6MNO - chains C and B of the 4 polymer chains in the assembly; structure by X-ray diffraction, 2.90 A resolution.

[Chain C]
Protein: H-2 class II histocompatibility antigen, A-B alpha chain
From: Mus musculus
UniProt: P14434 (HA2B_MOUSE); residues 0-178 here correspond to UniProt positions 27-205 (UniProt number = residue number + 27)
Amino-acid sequence (179 residues; row label = number of the first residue in the row; numbering starts at 0):
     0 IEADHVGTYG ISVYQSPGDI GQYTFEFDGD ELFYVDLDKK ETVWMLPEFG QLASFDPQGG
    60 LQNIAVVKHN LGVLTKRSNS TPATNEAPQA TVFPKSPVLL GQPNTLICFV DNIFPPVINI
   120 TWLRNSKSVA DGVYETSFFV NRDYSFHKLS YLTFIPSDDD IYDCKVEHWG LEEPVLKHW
Unresolved in the structure: 122-123, 158-160
UniProt features mapped onto this chain:
  - glycosylation: Asn118 (N-linked (GlcNAc...) asparagine)
Disulfide bonds: Cys107-Cys163

[Chain B]
Protein: 6235 TCR beta chain
From: Mus musculus
Amino-acid sequence (239 residues; row label = number of the first residue in the row):
     1 AVTQSPRNKV AVTGGKVTLS CNQTNNHNNM YWYRQDTGHG LRLIHYSYGA GSTEKGDIPD
    61 GYKASRPSQE NFSLILELAT PSQTSVYFCA SGDFWGDTLY FGAGTRLSVL EDLKNVFPPE
   121 VAVFEPSEAE ISHTQKATLV CLATGFYPDH VELSWWVNGK EVHSGVCTDP QPLKEQPALN
   181 DSRYALSSRL RVSATFWQNP RNHFRCQVQF YGLSENDEWT QDRAKPVTQI VSAEAWGRA
Disulfide bonds: Cys21-Cys89, Cys141-Cys206

[How chain C and chain B interact]
Residue-residue contacts (16):
  Lys39(C) - Thr53(B)  hydrogen bond (side chain-backbone)
  Lys39(C) - Glu54(B)  salt bridge
  Gln57(C) - Tyr46(B)  hydrogen bond
  Gln57(C) - Tyr48(B)
  Gln57(C) - Glu54(B)
  Leu60(C) - Tyr48(B)  hydrophobic
  Leu60(C) - Glu54(B)
  Gln61(C) - Asn29(B)  hydrogen bond
  Gln61(C) - Tyr48(B)
  Gln61(C) - Phe94(B)
  Gln61(C) - Trp95(B)  hydrogen bond (side chain-backbone)
  Asn62(C) - Trp95(B)
  Ala64(C) - Tyr48(B)
  Ala64(C) - Phe94(B)  hydrophobic
  Val65(C) - Phe94(B)  hydrophobic
  Val65(C) - Trp95(B)  hydrophobic
Other interface residues (no listed pair), chain C (8 interface residues in all): His68

[Summary]
Chain C and chain B form an interface of 8 and 7 residues respectively; the contacts include 4 hydrogen bonds
and 1 salt bridge. Polar contacts include Lys39(C)-Glu54(B), Lys39(C)-Thr53(B) and Gln57(C)-Tyr46(B).
Chain C is H-2 class II histocompatibility antigen, A-B alpha chain and chain B is 6235 TCR beta chain, both
from Mus musculus; the structure, 6235 TCR bound to I-Ab Padi4, was determined by X-ray diffraction (same
publication as 6MKD, 6MKR, 6MNG, 6MNM and 6MNN).
